5S4Q - chains D and E of the 6 polymer chains in the assembly; structure by X-ray diffraction, 2.59 A resolution.

Chain D:
Molecule: Tubulin beta-2B chain
Source organism: Bos taurus
UniProtKB: Q6B856 (TBB2B_BOVIN); the author numbering skips numbers that UniProt does not, so the offset changes along the chain: 1-42 = UniProt 1-42; 45-360 = UniProt 43-358; 369-455 = UniProt 359-445
Chain sequence (445 residues; numbered 1 to 455; 10 numbers in that range are skipped by the numbering (no residue carries them; nothing is unmodelled there); the number before each row is that of its first residue):
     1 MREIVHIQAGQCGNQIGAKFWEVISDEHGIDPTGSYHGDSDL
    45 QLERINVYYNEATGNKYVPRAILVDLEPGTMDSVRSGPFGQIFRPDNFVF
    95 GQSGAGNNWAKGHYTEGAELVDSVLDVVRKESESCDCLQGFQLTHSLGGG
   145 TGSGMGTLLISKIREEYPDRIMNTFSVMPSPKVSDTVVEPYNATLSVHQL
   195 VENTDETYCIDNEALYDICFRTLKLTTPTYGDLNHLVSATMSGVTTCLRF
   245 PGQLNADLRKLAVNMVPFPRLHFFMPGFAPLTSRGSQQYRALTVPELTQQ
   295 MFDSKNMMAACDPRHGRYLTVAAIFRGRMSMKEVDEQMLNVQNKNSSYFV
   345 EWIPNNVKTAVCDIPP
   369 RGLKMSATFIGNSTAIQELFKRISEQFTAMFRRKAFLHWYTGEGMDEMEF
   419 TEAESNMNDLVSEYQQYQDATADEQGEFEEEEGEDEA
Not modelled in the structure: 442-455
Bound ions: Mg2+ near Gln-11 (its only coordinating residue here)
Ligand contacts: GDP (guanosine-5'-diphosphate): Ala-9, Gly-10, Gln-11, Cys-12, Gln-15, Ile-16, Ala-99, Asn-101, Ser-140, Gly-142, Gly-143, Gly-144, Thr-145, Gly-146, Val-171, Pro-173, Val-177, Ser-178, Glu-183, Asn-206, Leu-209, Tyr-224, Leu-227, Asn-228
Swiss-Prot annotation at these positions:
  - motif: Met-1 to Ile-4 (MREI motif)
  - binding site (GTP): Gln-11, Glu-71, Ser-140, Gly-144, Thr-145, Gly-146, Asn-206, Asn-228
  - binding site (Mg(2+)): Glu-71
  - modified residue: Ser-40 (Phosphoserine), Thr-57 (Phosphothreonine), Lys-60 (N6-acetyllysine), Ser-174 (Phosphoserine), Thr-287 (Phosphothreonine), Thr-292 (Phosphothreonine), Arg-320 (Omega-N-methylarginine), Glu-448 (5-glutamyl polyglutamate)
  - cross-link (Glycyl lysine isopeptide (Lys-Gly)): Lys-60 (interchain with G-Cter in ubiquitin), Lys-326 (interchain with G-Cter in ubiquitin)

Chain E:
Molecule: Stathmin-4
Source organism: Rattus norvegicus
UniProtKB: P63043 (STMN4_RAT); residues 5-145 here correspond to UniProt positions 49-189 (UniProt number = residue number + 44)
Chain sequence (143 residues; each row starts with the number of its first residue):
     3 MADMEVIELNKCTSGQSFEVILKPPSFDGVPEFNASLPRRRDPSLEEIQK
    53 KLEAAEERRKYQEAELLKHLAEKREHEREVIQKAIEENNNFIKMAKEKLA
   103 QKMESNKENREAHLAAMLERLQEKDKHAEEVRKNKELKEEASR
Not modelled in the structure: 3-5, 29-43, 144-145
Differences from the reference sequence: initiating methionine (3); expression tag (4)
Swiss-Prot annotation at these positions:
  - modified residue: Ser-46 (Phosphoserine)

How chain D and chain E interact:
Residue-residue contacts (26; chain D residue first):
  Tyr-108(D) / His-129(E)  hydrogen bond
  Tyr-108(D) / Ala-130(E)  hydrophobic
  Tyr-108(D) / Val-133(E)  hydrophobic
  Tyr-108(D) / Arg-134(E)  hydrogen bond (backbone-side chain)
  Thr-109(D) / Lys-137(E)
  Ala-112(D) / Arg-134(E)
  Ser-155(D) / Leu-123(E)
  Lys-156(D) / Asp-127(E)  salt bridge
  Arg-158(D) / Met-119(E)
  Arg-158(D) / Leu-123(E)
  Glu-159(D) / Leu-120(E)
  Glu-159(D) / Leu-123(E)
  Glu-159(D) / Asp-127(E)
  Pro-162(D) / Met-119(E)
  Asp-163(D) / Arg-112(E)
  Gln-193(D) / Lys-126(E)  hydrogen bond
  Asn-197(D) / Leu-123(E)
  Asn-197(D) / Lys-126(E)
  Thr-409(D) / Lys-140(E)  hydrogen bond (backbone-side chain)
  Gly-410(D) / Lys-137(E)
  Glu-411(D) / Val-133(E)
  Glu-411(D) / Lys-137(E)  salt bridge
  Gly-412(D) / Val-133(E)
  Gly-412(D) / Asn-136(E)
  Met-413(D) / Val-133(E)
  Glu-417(D) / His-129(E)  salt bridge
Interface residues without a listed pair, chain E (15 interface residues in all): Leu-116, Gln-124

Summary:
17 residues of chain D face 15 of chain E across their interface; the contacts include 4 hydrogen bonds and 3
salt bridges. Polar contacts include Lys-156(D)/Asp-127(E), Glu-411(D)/Lys-137(E) and Glu-417(D)/His-129(E).
Ligands of chain D: GDP.
Chain D is Tubulin beta-2B chain (Bos taurus) and chain E is Stathmin-4 (Rattus norvegicus); the structure,
Tubulin-Z422344882-complex, was determined by X-ray diffraction together with 5S4L, 5S4M, 5S4N, 5S4O, 5S4P,
5S4R and 52 further entries from the same study.
